Entry 2UX9 (X-ray diffraction, 1.40 A resolution); this record covers chains A and C of the 6 polymer chains in the assembly.

# Chain A (and C)
Name: Dodecin
From: Thermus thermophilus
Notes: chain C of this document is another copy of the same molecule, construct and numbering; everything in this record applies to it too
Reference sequence: Q5SIE3 (Q5SIE3_THET8); residues 1-69 here = UniProt positions 1-69
Chain sequence (69 residues; numbered 1 to 69; the number before each row is that of its first residue):
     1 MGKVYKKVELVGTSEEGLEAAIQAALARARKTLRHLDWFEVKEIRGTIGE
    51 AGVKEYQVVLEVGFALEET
Not modelled in the structure: 1, 68-69 (chain C: 1)
Sequence notes: engineered mutation Ala65 (Arg in Q5SIE3)
Ligand contacts:
  - coenzyme A (COA), molecule 1: Lys6, Val8, Leu10, Arg28, Ala29, Thr32, Leu33, Phe64, Leu66
  - coenzyme A (COA), molecule 2: Arg28, Thr32, Leu33, Arg34, His35, Phe64, Ala65, Leu66, Glu67
  - FMN (flavin mononucleotide), molecule 1: Lys3, Tyr5, Asp37, Trp38, Ala65
  - FMN, molecule 2: Val11, Arg45, Gln57, Val59
  - FMN, molecule 3: Arg45, Gly46, Thr47, Gln57
Swiss-Prot annotation at these positions:
  - binding site (FMN): Lys3 to Tyr5, Asp37, Trp38, Arg45, Gln57
  - binding site (CoA): Lys6, Arg28, Thr32 to Arg34
  - mutagenesis: Arg45 (R45A: No effect on the orientation of the bound flavin)

# Interface between chain A and chain C
Pairs across the interface (31):
  Leu18(A) - Leu18(C)  hydrophobic
  Glu19(A) - Gly17(C)
  Glu19(A) - Leu18(C)  hydrogen bond (side chain-backbone)
  Glu19(A) - Glu19(C)
  Glu19(A) - Tyr56(C)
  Ile22(A) - Val53(C)  hydrophobic
  Gln23(A) - Ala51(C)
  Gln23(A) - Gly52(C)
  Gln23(A) - Val53(C)  hydrogen bond (side chain-backbone)
  Gln23(A) - Tyr56(C)
  Leu26(A) - Ile48(C)  hydrophobic
  Leu26(A) - Gly52(C)
  Leu26(A) - Val53(C)  hydrophobic
  Arg30(A) - Glu50(C)  hydrogen bond (side chain-backbone)
  Arg30(A) - Ala51(C)
  Arg30(A) - Gly52(C)
  Leu36(A) - Ile48(C)  hydrophobic
  Asp37(A) - Thr47(C)
  Asp37(A) - Ile48(C)  hydrogen bond (backbone-backbone)
  Trp38(A) - Arg45(C)
  Trp38(A) - Gly46(C)
  Trp38(A) - Ile48(C)
  Phe39(A) - Arg45(C)
  Phe39(A) - Gly46(C)  hydrogen bond (backbone-backbone)
  Phe39(A) - Thr47(C)
  Phe39(A) - Ile48(C)  hydrophobic
  Phe39(A) - Val53(C)  hydrophobic
  Glu40(A) - Ile44(C)
  Glu40(A) - Arg45(C)  salt bridge
  Val41(A) - Ile44(C)  hydrogen bond (backbone-backbone)
  Val62(A) - Ile48(C)  hydrophobic
Interface residues without a listed pair, chain A (14 interface residues in all): Ile44
Interface residues without a listed pair, chain C (14 interface residues in all): Glu55

# In short
The chain A/chain C interface involves 14 residues from each chain, with 6 hydrogen bonds and 1 salt bridge.
Among the polar pairs are Glu40(A)-Arg45(C), Glu19(A)-Leu18(C) and Gln23(A)-Val53(C). Ligands of chain A: 3
copies of flavin mononucleotide and coenzyme A.
Chain A and chain C are both Dodecin (Thermus thermophilus); the structure, Crystal structure of the T.
thermophilus dodecin R65A mutant, was determined by X-ray diffraction, deposited together with 2V18, 2V19 and
2V21.
